6AMA - chains L and N of the 13 polymer chains in the assembly; structure by X-ray diffraction, 3.09 A resolution.

== Chain L ==
Name: Putative DNA-binding protein
Source organism: Streptomyces venezuelae
UniProt: A0A0M7QSG5 (A0A0M7QSG5_STRVZ); residue numbers follow UniProt; this construct covers 1-68
Amino-acid sequence (71 residues; row label = number of the first residue in the row; numbers below 1 keep their minus sign (Gly-2 is residue -2)):
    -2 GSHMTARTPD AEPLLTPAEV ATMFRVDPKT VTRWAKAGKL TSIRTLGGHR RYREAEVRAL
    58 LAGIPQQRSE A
Unresolved in the structure: -2 to 8, 63-68
Differences from the reference sequence: expression tag (-2 to 0)
From the paper describing this entry:
  - binding site for the 99-nt DNA strand (chain N): Thr27, Arg30, Trp31, His46, Arg48

== Chain N ==
Molecule: 99-nt DNA strand
Sequence (99 nucleotides; row label = number of the first residue in the row):
    71 TACCCGAATT ACCCGAATTA CCCGAATTAC CCGAATTACC CGAATTACCC GAATTACCCG
   131 AATTACCCGA ATTACCCGAA TTACCCGAAT TACCCGAAT

== How chain L and chain N interact ==
Contacting residue pairs (17; chain L residue first):
  Arg22(L) - DA108(N)  phosphate contact
  Val23(L) - DA108(N)  phosphate contact
  Asp24(L) - DA108(N)  hydrogen bond to the phosphate
  Lys26(L) - DC109(N)  base contact
  Thr27(L) - DT107(N)  sugar contact
  Thr27(L) - DA108(N)  hydrogen bond to the phosphate
  Arg30(L) - DT107(N)  base contact
  Arg30(L) - DA108(N)  hydrogen bond to the base
  Trp31(L) - DT107(N)  hydrogen bond to the phosphate
  Lys36(L) - DT106(N)  salt bridge to the phosphate
  Thr42(L) - DT116(N)  hydrogen bond to the phosphate
  Leu43(L) - DT116(N)  phosphate contact
  Gly44(L) - DT115(N)  sugar contact
  Gly44(L) - DT116(N)  hydrogen bond to the phosphate
  His46(L) - DT115(N)  hydrogen bond to the phosphate
  His46(L) - DT116(N)  phosphate contact
  Arg48(L) - DA117(N)  salt bridge to the phosphate
Other interface residues (no listed pair), chain L (14 interface residues in all): Gly45

== Summary ==
The interface between chain L and chain N involves 14 residues on one side and 7 on the other; the contacts
include 7 hydrogen bonds and 2 salt bridges. Polar pairs include Arg30(L)-DA108(N), Asp24(L)-DA108(N) and
Thr27(L)-DA108(N). From the paper: a binding site for the 99-nt DNA strand (chain N) at Thr27(L), Arg30(L) and
Trp31(L) among others.
Chain L is Putative DNA-binding protein (Streptomyces venezuelae) and chain N is a 99-nt DNA strand; the
structure, Structure of S. coelicolor/S. venezuelae BldC-smeA-ssfA complex to 3.09 Angstrom, was determined by
X-ray diffraction together with 6AMK from the same study.
